6K9G - chains A and C; structure by X-ray diffraction, 2.80 A resolution.

== Chain A (and C) ==
Molecule: Oxysterols receptor LXR-beta
Source organism: Homo sapiens
Notes: chain C of this document is another copy of the same molecule, construct and numbering; everything in this record applies to it too
Reference sequence: P55055 (NR1H2_HUMAN); residues 215-461 here correspond to UniProt positions 214-460 (UniProt number = residue number - 1)
Chain sequence (274 residues; numbered 207 to 480; the number before each row is that of its first residue):
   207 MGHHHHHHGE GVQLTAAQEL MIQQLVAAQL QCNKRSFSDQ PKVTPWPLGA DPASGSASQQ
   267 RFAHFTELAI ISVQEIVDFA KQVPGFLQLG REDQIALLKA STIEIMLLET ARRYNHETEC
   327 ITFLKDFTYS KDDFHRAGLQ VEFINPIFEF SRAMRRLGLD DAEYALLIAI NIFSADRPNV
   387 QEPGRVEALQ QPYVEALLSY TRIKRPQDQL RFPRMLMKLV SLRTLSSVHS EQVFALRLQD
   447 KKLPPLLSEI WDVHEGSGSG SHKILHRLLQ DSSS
Unresolved in the structure: 207-219, 459-467, 478-480 (chain C: 207-218, 240-263, 459-468, 478-480)
Construct notes: initiating methionine (207); expression tag (208-214, 462-480); engineered mutation Ala259 (Gln258 in P55055), Gly261 (Arg260 in P55055), Ser262 (Asp261 in P55055), Ser264 (Arg263 in P55055)
UniProt features mapped onto this chain:
  - cross-link (Glycyl lysine isopeptide (Lys-Gly)): Lys410 (interchain with G-Cter in SUMO2), Lys448 (interchain with G-Cter in SUMO2)
Ligand contacts: D3R (tert-butyl (2'R,3R)-2'-[3-[4-(hydroxymethyl)-3-methylsulfonyl-phenyl]phenyl]-2-oxidanylidene-spiro[1H-indole-3,3'-pyrrolidine]-1'-carboxylate): Phe268, Phe271, Thr272, Leu274, Ala275, Ile277, Ser278, Glu281, Ile309, Met312, Leu313, Glu315, Thr316, Arg319, Ile327, Phe329, Leu330, Phe340, Leu345, Ile353, Phe354, His435, Gln438, Leu442, Leu449, Leu453, Trp457

== How chain A and chain C interact ==
Pairs across the interface (29; chain A residue first):
  Ile376(A) - Met423(C)  hydrophobic
  Asp382(A) - Ser427(C)  hydrogen bond
  Asp382(A) - Thr430(C)  hydrogen bond
  Gln396(A) - Met423(C)
  Val400(A) - Pro419(C)  hydrophobic
  Val400(A) - Met423(C)  hydrophobic
  Glu401(A) - Leu416(C)
  Leu404(A) - Gln415(C)
  Leu404(A) - Leu416(C)  hydrophobic
  Gln415(A) - Leu404(C)
  Leu416(A) - Gln397(C)
  Leu416(A) - Val400(C)  hydrophobic
  Leu416(A) - Glu401(C)
  Leu416(A) - Leu404(C)  hydrophobic
  Phe418(A) - Pro419(C)  hydrophobic
  Pro419(A) - Val400(C)  hydrophobic
  Pro419(A) - Phe418(C)  hydrophobic
  Pro419(A) - Leu422(C)  hydrophobic
  Met423(A) - Gln396(C)
  Met423(A) - Val400(C)  hydrophobic
  Leu425(A) - Val426(C)
  Val426(A) - Leu425(C)
  Val426(A) - Val426(C)  hydrophobic
  Val426(A) - Arg429(C)
  Ser427(A) - Asp382(C)
  Arg429(A) - Val426(C)
  Arg429(A) - Arg429(C)
  Arg429(A) - Thr430(C)
  Thr430(A) - Arg429(C)  hydrogen bond
Also at the interface, not in a pair above, chain A (19 interface residues in all): Gln397, Leu422, Ser433
Also at the interface, not in a pair above, chain C (19 interface residues in all): Leu431, Ser433

== Summary ==
Chain A and chain C each contribute 19 residues to their interface, with 3 hydrogen bonds. Among the polar
pairs are Asp382(A)-Ser427(C), Asp382(A)-Thr430(C) and Thr430(A)-Arg429(C). Chain A binds compound D3R.
Both chains are Oxysterols receptor LXR-beta (Homo sapiens). Entry 6K9G (Human LXR-beta in complex with an
agonist) was determined by X-ray diffraction, deposited together with 6K9H.
